PDB entry 3ZEV | X-ray diffraction, 3.00 A resolution | chains B and D

[Chain B]
Molecule: Neurotensin receptor 1 TM86V
Organism: Rattus norvegicus
UniProtKB: P20789 (NTR1_RAT); residue numbers follow UniProt; this construct covers 50-279, 296-390
Chain sequence (338 residues; numbered 46 to 399; 16 numbers in that range are skipped by the numbering (no residue carries them; nothing is unmodelled there); the number before each row is that of its first residue):
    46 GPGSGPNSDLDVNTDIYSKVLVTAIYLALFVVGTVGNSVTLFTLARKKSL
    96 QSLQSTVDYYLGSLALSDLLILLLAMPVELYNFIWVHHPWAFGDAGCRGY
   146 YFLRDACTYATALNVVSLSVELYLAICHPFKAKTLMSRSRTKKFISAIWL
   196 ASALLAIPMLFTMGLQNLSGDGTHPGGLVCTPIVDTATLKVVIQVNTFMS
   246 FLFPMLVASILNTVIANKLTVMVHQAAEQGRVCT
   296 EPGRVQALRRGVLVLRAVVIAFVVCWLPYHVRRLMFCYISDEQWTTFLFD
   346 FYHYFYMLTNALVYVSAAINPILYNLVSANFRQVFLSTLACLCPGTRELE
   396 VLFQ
Unresolved in the structure: 46-50, 91-96, 269-278, 387-399
Sequence notes: expression tag (46-49, 391-399); engineered mutation Leu86 (Ala in P20789), Asp103 (His in P20789), Tyr105 (His in P20789), Val161 (Ala in P20789), Leu167 (Arg in P20789), Leu213 (Arg in P20789), Leu234 (Val in P20789), Ala253 (Ile in P20789), Arg305 (His in P20789), Val358 (Phe in P20789), Ala362 (Ser in P20789)
Curated features (UniProtKB/Swiss-Prot):
  - region: Val326 to Tyr349 (Neurotensin binding)
  - lipidation (S-palmitoyl cysteine): Cys386, Cys388
  - mutagenesis: Glu166 (E166A: Abolishes signaling via G-proteins; when associated with A-310 and A-358), Leu310 (L310A: Abolishes signaling via G-proteins; when associated with A-166 and A-358)
Disulfides: Cys142-Cys225
What the authors report for this chain:
  - mutagenesis - L167R: decreased expression
  - mutagenesis - L167R (Tm 34 degC): unchanged stability
  - mutagenesis - A86L/I253A/F358V: increased stability

[Chain D]
Molecule: Neurotensin
Organism: Rattus norvegicus
Notes: fragment: c-terminus, residues 157-162
UniProtKB: P20068 (NEUT_RAT); residues 8-13 here correspond to UniProt positions 157-162 (UniProt number = residue number + 149)
Chain sequence (8 residues; numbered 6 to 13; the number before each row is that of its first residue):
     6 GGRRPYIL
Sequence notes: expression tag (6-7)
Curated features (UniProtKB/Swiss-Prot):
  - site (Cleavage): Pro10, Tyr11, Tyr11, Ile12

[Interface between chain B and chain D]
Pairs across the interface (35; chain B residue first):
  Asp54(B) with Arg8(D), hydrogen bond (backbone-side chain)
  Leu55(B) with Arg8(D); Tyr11(D), hydrogen bond (backbone-side chain)
  Asp56(B) with Arg8(D), hydrogen bond (backbone-side chain)
  Phe128(B) with Ile12(D), hydrophobic
  His132(B) with Tyr11(D), hydrogen bond (backbone-side chain); Ile12(D)
  His133(B) with Tyr11(D)
  Tyr146(B) with Leu13(D), hydrogen bond (side chain-backbone)
  Met208(B) with Leu13(D), hydrophobic
  Leu213(B) with Tyr11(D), hydrophobic
  Val224(B) with Tyr11(D), hydrophobic
  Cys225(B) with Tyr11(D)
  Thr226(B) with Tyr11(D), hydrogen bond (side chain-backbone)
  Pro227(B) with Tyr11(D)
  Arg327(B) with Leu13(D), hydrogen bond (side chain-backbone)
  Phe331(B) with Pro10(D); Ile12(D); Leu13(D), hydrophobic
  Ile334(B) with Arg9(D), hydrogen bond (backbone-side chain)
  Ser335(B) with Arg9(D)
  Asp336(B) with Arg9(D), salt bridge
  Glu337(B) with Gly6(D), hydrogen bond (backbone-backbone)
  Trp339(B) with Gly6(D); Gly7(D), hydrogen bond (backbone-backbone); Arg8(D); Arg9(D); Pro10(D)
  Phe344(B) with Arg8(D); Arg9(D); Pro10(D)
  Tyr347(B) with Pro10(D), hydrophobic; Ile12(D), hydrogen bond (side chain-backbone)
  His348(B) with Pro10(D)
  Tyr351(B) with Leu13(D)
Other interface residues (no listed pair), chain B (32 interface residues in all): Val57, Asn58, Asn127, Leu234, Ile238, Arg328, Cys332, Thr340
Interface features reported in the paper:
  - pairs named by the authors: Asp54(B)-Arg8(D), Leu55(B)-Tyr11(D), Asp56(B)-Arg8(D), His132(B)-Tyr11(D), Tyr146(B)-Leu13(D), Thr226(B)-Tyr11(D), Arg327(B)-Leu13(D), Ile334(B)-Arg9(D), Asp336(B)-Arg9(D), Glu337(B)-Gly6(D), Trp339(B)-Gly7(D), Tyr347(B)-Ile12(D)

[Overview]
32 residues of chain B face 8 of chain D across their interface, with 11 hydrogen bonds and 1 salt bridge.
Among the polar pairs are Asp336(B)-Arg9(D), Asp54(B)-Arg8(D) and Leu55(B)-Tyr11(D). The paper describes
contacts between Asp54(B) and Arg8(D), Leu55(B) and Tyr11(D) and Asp56(B) and Arg8(D) among others. From the
paper: L167R of chain B reduces expression; A86L/I253A/F358V of chain B increase stability.
Chain B is Neurotensin receptor 1 TM86V and chain D is Neurotensin, both from Rattus norvegicus; the
structure, Structure of Thermostable Agonist-bound Neurotensin Receptor 1 Mutant without Lysozyme Fusion, was
determined by X-ray diffraction, deposited together with 4BUO, 4BV0 and 4BWB.
